PDB entry 4K0D | X-ray diffraction, 2.00 A resolution | chains A and B

# Chain A (and B)
Name: Periplasmic sensor hybrid histidine kinase
From: Anaeromyxobacter dehalogenans
Notes: fragment: Periplasmic sensor domain; chain B of this document is another copy of the same molecule, construct and numbering; everything in this record applies to it too
UniProt: Q2IDQ5 (Q2IDQ5_ANADE); residues 33-184 here = UniProt positions 33-184
Chain sequence (152 residues; each row starts with the number of its first residue):
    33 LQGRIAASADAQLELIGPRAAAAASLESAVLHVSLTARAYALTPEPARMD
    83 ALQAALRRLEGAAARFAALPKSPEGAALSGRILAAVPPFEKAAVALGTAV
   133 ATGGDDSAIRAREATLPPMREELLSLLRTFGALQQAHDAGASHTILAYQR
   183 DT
Disordered / not traced: 33-36, 180-184 (chain B: 33-36, 182-184)
Modified residues: Mse81 (selenomethionine; parent Met); Mse151 (selenomethionine; parent Met)
Bound ions: Zn2+ site 1: D42, E46 (shared with H64(B) of chain B); Zn2+ site 2: H64 (shared with D42(B), E46(B) of chain B); Zn2+ site 3: E106, H169; Zn2+ site 4: E153 (shared with H175(B) of chain B)

# How chain A and chain B interact
Residue-residue contacts (38; chain A residue first):
  D42(A) with H64(B), salt bridge; L67(B)
  E46(A) with S60(B); H64(B), salt bridge; R90(B), salt bridge
  I48(A) with E59(B); L63(B), hydrophobic
  A52(A) with A56(B), hydrophobic
  A56(A) with A52(B), hydrophobic
  S60(A) with E46(B)
  L63(A) with I48(B), hydrophobic; S174(B); L178(B), hydrophobic
  H64(A) with D42(B), salt bridge; E46(B), salt bridge
  L67(A) with D42(B); L178(B), hydrophobic
  R70(A) with L178(B), hydrogen bond (side chain-backbone); A179(B); Y180(B)
  R90(A) with E46(B), salt bridge
  E145(A) with Y180(B), hydrogen bond
  A146(A) with Y180(B)
  P149(A) with Y180(B)
  R152(A) with L178(B)
  E153(A) with H175(B), salt bridge
  R160(A) with Q167(B)
  Q167(A) with R160(B)
  A171(A) with R160(B)
  H175(A) with R152(B); E153(B), salt bridge
  I177(A) with R70(B)
  L178(A) with L63(B), hydrophobic; S66(B); L67(B), hydrophobic; R70(B), hydrogen bond (backbone-side chain); R152(B)
  A179(A) with R70(B), hydrogen bond (backbone-side chain)
Also at the interface, not in a pair above, chain A (29 interface residues in all): L45, G49, A53, S66, L74, S174
Also at the interface, not in a pair above, chain B (27 interface residues in all): I37, G49, A53, A171, I177

# Summary
Chain A and chain B form an interface of 29 and 27 residues respectively, with 4 hydrogen bonds and 8 salt
bridges. Polar contacts include D42(A)-H64(B), E46(A)-H64(B) and E46(A)-R90(B). D42(A) and E46(A) coordinate
Zn2+ site 1.
Both chains are Periplasmic sensor hybrid histidine kinase (Anaeromyxobacter dehalogenans). Entry 4K0D
(Periplasmic sensor domain of sensor histidine kinase, Adeh_2942) was determined by X-ray diffraction (same
publication as 4K08).
